3DJH - chains B and C of the 3 polymer chains in the assembly; structure by X-ray diffraction, 1.25 A resolution.

== Chain B (and C) ==
Molecule: Macrophage migration inhibitory factor
Organism: Homo sapiens
Notes: EC 5.3.2.1; chain C of this document is another copy of the same molecule, construct and numbering; everything in this record applies to it too
UniProtKB: P14174 (MIF_HUMAN); residues 1-114 here correspond to UniProt positions 2-115 (UniProt number = residue number + 1)
Sequence (114 residues; each row starts with the number of its first residue):
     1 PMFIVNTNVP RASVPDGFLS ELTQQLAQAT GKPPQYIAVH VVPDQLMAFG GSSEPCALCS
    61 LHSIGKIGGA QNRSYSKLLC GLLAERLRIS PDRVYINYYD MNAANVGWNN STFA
UniProt features mapped onto this chain:
  - active site: Pro1 (Proton acceptor)
  - binding site (substrate): Lys32, Ile64, Asn97
  - modified residue: Lys77 (N6-acetyllysine)
What the authors report for this chain:
  - catalytic residues: Pro1 (citing earlier work)

== How chain B and chain C interact ==
Residue-residue contacts (60):
  Asn6(B) - His40(C)
  Gln45(B) - His40(C)  hydrogen bond
  Gln45(B) - Val42(C)
  Leu46(B) - Leu19(C)  hydrophobic
  Leu46(B) - His40(C)
  Leu46(B) - Val41(C)  hydrogen bond (backbone-backbone)
  Met47(B) - Leu19(C)
  Met47(B) - Val39(C)
  Met47(B) - His40(C)
  Ala48(B) - Leu19(C)
  Ala48(B) - Ala38(C)
  Ala48(B) - Val39(C)  hydrogen bond (backbone-backbone)
  Phe49(B) - Gln35(C)
  Phe49(B) - Ile37(C)
  Phe49(B) - Trp108(C)
  Gly50(B) - Pro34(C)
  Gly50(B) - Gln35(C)
  Gly50(B) - Ile37(C)  hydrogen bond (backbone-backbone)
  Gly51(B) - Thr23(C)
  Leu58(B) - Met2(C)  hydrophobic
  Leu58(B) - Ile4(C)  hydrophobic
  Leu58(B) - Ala38(C)  hydrophobic
  Leu58(B) - His40(C)
  Ile67(B) - Asn105(C)
  Asn72(B) - Ala104(C)  hydrogen bond (side chain-backbone)
  Asn72(B) - Asn105(C)  hydrogen bond
  Asn72(B) - Thr112(C)
  Arg73(B) - Asn110(C)
  Arg73(B) - Ser111(C)
  Arg73(B) - Thr112(C)
  Ser76(B) - Gly107(C)
  Ser76(B) - Asn110(C)
  Ser76(B) - Ser111(C)  hydrogen bond (side chain-backbone)
  Ser76(B) - Thr112(C)
  Lys77(B) - Asn110(C)  hydrogen bond (backbone-backbone)
  Cys80(B) - Asn110(C)
  Pro91(B) - Asn109(C)  hydrogen bond (backbone-backbone)
  Pro91(B) - Asn110(C)
  Asp92(B) - Trp108(C)  hydrogen bond (backbone-side chain)
  Asp92(B) - Asn109(C)
  Val94(B) - Gly107(C)
  Val94(B) - Trp108(C)
  Tyr95(B) - Pro1(C)
  Tyr95(B) - Met2(C)  hydrophobic
  Tyr95(B) - Tyr36(C)  hydrogen bond (side chain-backbone)
  Tyr95(B) - Gly107(C)
  Tyr95(B) - Trp108(C)
  Tyr95(B) - Phe113(C)  hydrophobic
  Ile96(B) - Asn105(C)
  Ile96(B) - Val106(C)
  Ile96(B) - Gly107(C)  hydrogen bond (backbone-backbone)
  Asn97(B) - Met2(C)
  Asn97(B) - His62(C)
  Asn97(B) - Met101(C)
  Asn97(B) - Asn105(C)
  Asn97(B) - Val106(C)
  Tyr98(B) - Met101(C)
  Tyr98(B) - Asn105(C)  hydrogen bond (backbone-backbone)
  Tyr98(B) - Gly107(C)
  Tyr99(B) - His62(C)  hydrogen bond
Interface residues without a listed pair, chain B (26 interface residues in all): Gly69, Gly81, Arg93
Interface residues without a listed pair, chain C (29 interface residues in all): Arg11, Val14, Ala114

== Summary ==
The interface between chain B and chain C involves 26 residues on one side and 29 on the other, with 14
hydrogen bonds. Polar contacts include Gln45(B)-His40(C), Asn72(B)-Ala104(C) and Asn72(B)-Asn105(C). Curated
annotation (UniProt) lists active-site residue Pro1(B) and 3 substrate-binding residues on chain B. From the
paper: the catalytic residue Pro1(B).
Both chains are Macrophage migration inhibitory factor (Homo sapiens). Entry 3DJH (Macrophage Migration
Inhibitory Factor (MIF) at 1.25 A Resolution) was determined by X-ray diffraction, deposited together with
3CE4 and 3DJI.
